Entry 8GJ0 (electron microscopy, 2.90 A resolution); this record covers chains H and I of the 10 polymer chains in the assembly.

[Chain H (and I)]
Protein: Beta sliding clamp
Organism: Escherichia coli K-12
Notes: chain I of this document is another copy of the same molecule, construct and numbering; everything in this record applies to it too
UniProtKB: P0A988 (DPO3B_ECOLI); numbering as in UniProt (aligned over 1-366)
Chain sequence (366 residues; each row starts with the number of its first residue):
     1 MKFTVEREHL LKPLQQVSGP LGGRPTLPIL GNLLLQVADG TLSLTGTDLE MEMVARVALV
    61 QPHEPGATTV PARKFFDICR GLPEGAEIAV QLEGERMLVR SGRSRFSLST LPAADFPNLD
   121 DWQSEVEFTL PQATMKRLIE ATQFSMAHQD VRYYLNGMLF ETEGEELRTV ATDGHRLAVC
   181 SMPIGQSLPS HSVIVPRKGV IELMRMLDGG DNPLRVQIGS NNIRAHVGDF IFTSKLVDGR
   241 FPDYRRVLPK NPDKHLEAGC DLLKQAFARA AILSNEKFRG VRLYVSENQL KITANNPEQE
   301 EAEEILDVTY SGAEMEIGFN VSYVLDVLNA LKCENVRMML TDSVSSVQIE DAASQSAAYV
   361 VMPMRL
UniProt features mapped onto this chain:
  - binding site (DNA): Arg24, Arg73, Gln149, Tyr153, Tyr154
  - mutagenesis: Arg24 (R24A: Mild defect in DNA replication, impaired loading of clamp on DNA, polymerase speed is wild-type. More severe replication defect and very poor clamp loading; when associated with A-149), Gly66 (G66E: In dnaN159; a temperature- and UV-sensitive mutation, displays altered DNA polymerase usage, chronically induced SOS response; when associated with A-174), Ala133 (A133T: Reduction of synthesis of beta*, probably due to mutation of its promoter), Met135 (M135L: 3-fold reduction of synthesis of beta*, probably due to loss of its start codon), Met146 (M146L: No effect on synthesis of beta*), Gln149 (Q149A: Mild defect in DNA replication, impaired loading of clamp on DNA, polymerase speed is wild-type. More severe replication defect and very poor clamp loading; when associated with A-24), Tyr153 to Tyr154 (Very poor loading of clamp on DNA, polymerase speed is wild-type), Gly174 (G174A: In dnaN159; a temperature- and UV-sensitive mutation, displays altered DNA polymerase usage, chronically induced SOS response; when associated with A-66), Gln265 to Leu366 (In dnaN806; temperature sensitive), Ile272 to Leu273 (Monomeric in solution, binds very tightly to subunit delta (holA). The monomer binds tightly to linear and circular DNA. Cannot bind both Pol III and IV simultaneously)

[Interface between chain H and chain I]
Residue-residue contacts (18):
  Lys74(H) - Leu273(I)
  Asp77(H) - Ile272(I)
  Gly81(H) - Arg269(I)
  Arg96(H) - Gln299(I)  hydrogen bond (side chain-backbone)
  Arg96(H) - Glu300(I)
  Arg103(H) - Ile305(I)  hydrogen bond (side chain-backbone)
  Ser104(H) - Arg269(I)  hydrogen bond
  Ser104(H) - Glu303(I)
  Arg105(H) - Ala302(I)
  Arg105(H) - Glu303(I)  hydrogen bond (backbone-backbone)
  Phe106(H) - Arg269(I)
  Phe106(H) - Glu301(I)
  Phe106(H) - Ala302(I)  hydrophobic
  Ser107(H) - Leu273(I)
  Ser107(H) - Glu300(I)
  Ser107(H) - Glu301(I)  hydrogen bond (backbone-backbone)
  Leu108(H) - Leu273(I)  hydrophobic
  Ser109(H) - Glu298(I)
Other interface residues (no listed pair), chain H (14 interface residues in all): Ile78, Leu82, Pro83
Other interface residues (no listed pair), chain I (12 interface residues in all): Glu304, Asp307

[Summary]
14 residues of chain H and 12 residues of chain I are in contact; the contacts include 5 hydrogen bonds. Polar
contacts include Arg96(H)-Gln299(I), Arg103(H)-Ile305(I) and Ser104(H)-Arg269(I). From UniProt: 5 DNA-binding
residues and 13 mutagenesis sites on chain H.
Both chains are Beta sliding clamp (Escherichia coli K-12). Entry 8GJ0 (E. coli clamp loader with open clamp
on primed template DNA (form 1)) was determined by electron microscopy (same publication as 8GIY, 8GIZ, 8GJ1,
8GJ2 and 8GJ3).
